Entry 8HIX (electron microscopy, 3.12 A resolution); this record covers chains A and B of the 5 polymer chains in the assembly.

[Chain A]
Molecule: Guanine nucleotide-binding protein G(s) subunit alpha isoforms short
Source organism: Homo sapiens
UniProtKB: P63092 (GNAS2_HUMAN); numbering as in UniProt; present here: 5-63, 204-254, 265-394
Chain sequence (249 residues; numbered 5 to 394; 141 numbers in that range are skipped by the numbering (no residue carries them; nothing is unmodelled there); the number before each row is that of its first residue):
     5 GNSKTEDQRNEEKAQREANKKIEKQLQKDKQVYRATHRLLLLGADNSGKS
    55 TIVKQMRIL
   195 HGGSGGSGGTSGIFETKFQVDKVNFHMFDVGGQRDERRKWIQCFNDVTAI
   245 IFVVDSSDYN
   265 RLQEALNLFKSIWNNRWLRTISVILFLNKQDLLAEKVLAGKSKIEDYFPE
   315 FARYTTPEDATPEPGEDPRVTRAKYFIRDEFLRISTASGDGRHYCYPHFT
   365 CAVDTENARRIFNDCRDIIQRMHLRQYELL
Not modelled in the structure: 5-8, 195-200
Sequence notes: engineered mutation Asp-49 (Gly in P63092), Asn-50 (Glu in P63092), Asp-249 (Ala in P63092), Asp-252 (Ser in P63092), Ala-372 (Ile in P63092), Ile-375 (Val in P63092); linker (196-203)

[Chain B]
Molecule: Guanine nucleotide-binding protein G(I)/G(S)/G(T) subunit beta-1
Source organism: Homo sapiens
UniProtKB: P62873 (GBB1_HUMAN); residue numbers follow UniProt; this construct covers 1-340
Chain sequence (340 residues; row label = number of the first residue in the row):
     1 MSELDQLRQEAEQLKNQIRDARKACADATLSQITNNIDPVGRIQMRTRRT
    51 LRGHLAKIYAMHWGTDSRLLVSASQDGKLIIWDSYTTNKVHAIPLRSSWV
   101 MTCAYAPSGNYVACGGLDNICSIYNLKTREGNVRVSRELAGHTGYLSCCR
   151 FLDDNQIVTSSGDTTCALWDIETGQQTTTFTGHTGDVMSLSLAPDTRLFV
   201 SGACDASAKLWDVREGMCRQTFTGHESDINAICFFPNGNAFATGSDDATC
   251 RLFDLRADQELMTYSHDNIICGITSVSFSKSGRLLLAGYDDFNCNVWDAL
   301 KADRAGVLAGHDNRVSCLGVTDDGMAVATGSWDSFLKIWN
Not modelled in the structure: 1-2
UniProt features mapped onto this chain:
  - modified residue: Ser-2 (N-acetylserine), His-266 (Phosphohistidine)
  - natural variant: Leu-30 (L30F: In MRD42; uncertain significance), Arg-52 (R52G: In MRD42), Gly-64 (G64V: In MRD42), Asp-76 (D76E: In MRD42; D76G: In MRD42), Gly-77 (G77S: In MRD42), Lys-78 (K78R: In MRD42), Ile-80 (I80N: In MRD42; I80T: In MRD42), His-91 (H91R: In MRD42; uncertain significance), Ala-92 (A92T: In MRD42), Pro-94 (P94S: In MRD42), Leu-95 (L95P: In MRD42), Arg-96 (R96L: In MRD42), 5 further natural variant entries in UniProt

[Interface between chain A and chain B]
Contacting residue pairs (59; chain A residue first):
  Gln-19(A) / Asp-83(B)  hydrogen bond
  Gln-19(A) / Thr-86(B)  hydrogen bond
  Gln-19(A) / Asn-88(B)  hydrogen bond
  Asn-23(A) / Thr-87(B)  hydrogen bond (side chain-backbone)
  Asn-23(A) / Asn-88(B)
  Asn-23(A) / Lys-89(B)
  Ile-26(A) / Lys-89(B)
  Ile-26(A) / Ala-92(B)  hydrophobic
  Glu-27(A) / Lys-89(B)  salt bridge
  Leu-30(A) / Gly-53(B)
  Leu-30(A) / Ile-80(B)  hydrophobic
  Leu-30(A) / Lys-89(B)
  Leu-30(A) / Ala-92(B)  hydrophobic
  Asp-33(A) / Lys-78(B)  salt bridge
  Lys-34(A) / Leu-55(B)
  Tyr-37(A) / Leu-55(B)  hydrophobic
  Tyr-37(A) / Ala-56(B)
  Tyr-37(A) / Asp-76(B)
  Arg-38(A) / Leu-55(B)
  Ser-205(A) / Asp-118(B)  hydrogen bond
  Ser-205(A) / Ile-120(B)
  Ile-207(A) / Trp-99(B)
  Ile-207(A) / Leu-117(B)
  Phe-222(A) / Trp-99(B)
  Gly-226(A) / Asn-119(B)
  Gly-226(A) / Thr-143(B)
  Gly-226(A) / Gly-144(B)
  Gln-227(A) / Leu-117(B)  hydrogen bond (side chain-backbone)
  Gln-227(A) / Gly-144(B)  hydrogen bond (side chain-backbone)
  Gln-227(A) / Tyr-145(B)
  Arg-228(A) / Gly-162(B)  hydrogen bond (side chain-backbone)
  Arg-228(A) / Asp-163(B)
  Arg-228(A) / Thr-164(B)
  Arg-228(A) / Asp-186(B)  salt bridge
  Glu-230(A) / Asp-186(B)
  Arg-232(A) / Cys-204(B)  hydrogen bond (side chain-backbone)
  Arg-232(A) / Asp-228(B)  salt bridge
  Lys-233(A) / Tyr-145(B)
  Lys-233(A) / Met-188(B)
  Lys-233(A) / Cys-204(B)  hydrogen bond
  Lys-233(A) / Asp-228(B)  salt bridge
  Lys-233(A) / Asn-230(B)  hydrogen bond
  Trp-234(A) / Leu-117(B)  hydrophobic
  Gln-236(A) / Arg-314(B)  hydrogen bond
  Gln-236(A) / Trp-332(B)
  Cys-237(A) / Lys-57(B)  hydrogen bond (backbone-side chain)
  Cys-237(A) / Gln-75(B)
  Cys-237(A) / Trp-99(B)
  Cys-237(A) / Met-101(B)  hydrophobic
  Phe-238(A) / Trp-99(B)  hydrophobic
  Phe-238(A) / Leu-117(B)  hydrophobic
  Asn-239(A) / Lys-57(B)  hydrogen bond
  Asn-239(A) / Trp-332(B)
  Asp-240(A) / Lys-57(B)  salt bridge
  Arg-280(A) / Asp-290(B)  hydrogen bond (side chain-backbone)
  Arg-280(A) / Phe-292(B)
  Trp-281(A) / Asp-290(B)
  Trp-281(A) / Arg-314(B)
  Trp-281(A) / Trp-332(B)  hydrophobic
Other interface residues (no listed pair), chain A (30 interface residues in all): Arg-20, Ala-22, Gly-206, Glu-209
Other interface residues (no listed pair), chain B (46 interface residues in all): Tyr-59, Arg-68, His-91, Arg-96, Ser-97, Ser-98, Gly-116, Thr-184, Gly-185, Ile-229, Asp-246

[In short]
30 residues of chain A face 46 of chain B across their interface, with 15 hydrogen bonds and 6 salt bridges.
Polar contacts include Glu-27(A)/Lys-89(B), Asp-33(A)/Lys-78(B) and Arg-228(A)/Asp-186(B).
Chain A is Guanine nucleotide-binding protein G(s) subunit alpha isoforms short and chain B is Guanine
nucleotide-binding protein G(I)/G(S)/G(T) subunit beta-1, both from Homo sapiens; the structure, Cryo-EM
structure of GPR21_m5_Gs, was determined by electron microscopy together with 8HJ1, 8HJ0 and 8HJ2 from the
same study.
